PDB entry 9G9E | electron microscopy, 2.87 A resolution | chains A and G of the 9 polymer chains in the assembly

[Chain A]
Molecule: CRISPR system single-strand-specific deoxyribonuclease Cas10/Csm1 (subtype III-A)
Organism: Enterococcus italicus DSM 15952
Notes: EC 3.1.-.-, 2.7.7.-
Reference sequence: E6LHV7 (CAS10_ENTI1); residue numbers follow UniProt; this construct covers 2-755
Amino-acid sequence (774 residues; numbered -18 to 755; the number before each row is that of its first residue; numbers below 1 keep their minus sign (Met-18 is residue -18)):
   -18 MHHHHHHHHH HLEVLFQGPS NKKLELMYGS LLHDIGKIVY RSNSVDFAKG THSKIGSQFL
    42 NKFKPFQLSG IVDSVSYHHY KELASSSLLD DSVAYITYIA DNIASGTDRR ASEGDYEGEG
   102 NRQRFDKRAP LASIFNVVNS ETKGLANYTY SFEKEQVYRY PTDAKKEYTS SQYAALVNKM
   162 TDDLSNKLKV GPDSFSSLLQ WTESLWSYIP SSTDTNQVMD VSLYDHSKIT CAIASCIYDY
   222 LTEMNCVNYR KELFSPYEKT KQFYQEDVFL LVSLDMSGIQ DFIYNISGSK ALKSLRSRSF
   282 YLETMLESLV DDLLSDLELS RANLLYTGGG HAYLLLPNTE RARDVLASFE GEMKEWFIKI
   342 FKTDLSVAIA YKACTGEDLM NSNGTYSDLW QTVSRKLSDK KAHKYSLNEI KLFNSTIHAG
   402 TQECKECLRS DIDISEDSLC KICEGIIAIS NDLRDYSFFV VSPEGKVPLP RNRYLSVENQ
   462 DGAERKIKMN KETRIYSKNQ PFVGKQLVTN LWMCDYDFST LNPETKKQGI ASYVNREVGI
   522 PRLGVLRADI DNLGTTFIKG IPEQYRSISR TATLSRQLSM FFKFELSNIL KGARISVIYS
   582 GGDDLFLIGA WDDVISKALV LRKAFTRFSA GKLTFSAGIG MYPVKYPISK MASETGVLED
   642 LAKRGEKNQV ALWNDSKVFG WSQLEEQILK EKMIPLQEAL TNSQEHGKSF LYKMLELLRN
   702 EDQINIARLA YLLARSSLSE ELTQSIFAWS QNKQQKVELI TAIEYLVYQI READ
Not modelled in the structure: -18 to 1, 25-30, 65-69, 88-105, 134-138, 484-487, 754-755
Sequence notes: initiating methionine (-18); expression tag (-17 to 1)
Swiss-Prot annotation at these positions:
  - mutagenesis: His14 to Asp15 (Wild-type synthesis of the cA6 activator), Asp584 to Asp585 (No longer synthesizes the cA6 activator)
Disulfide bonds: Cys421-Cys424

[Chain G]
Molecule: CRISPR system Cms protein Csm4
Organism: Enterococcus italicus DSM 15952
Reference sequence: E6LHV4 (CSM4_ENTI1); residues 1-307 here = UniProt positions 1-307
Amino-acid sequence (307 residues; numbered 1 to 307; the number before each row is that of its first residue):
     1 MNQLVVKLVK LTFKSPVHFG MKRLSDSNHT IAADTLFSAL IIEALQQQLE LSHLLNNLVI
    61 TDLFPYNKTS YFLPKPLIRI EGKKGDESGY KAFKKLTYIP VENYSEYLRG EIDSLEASKI
   121 AESLNLGKAS LSTKVSLQAV DHNGESEPYS VGNFTFYPES GLYFLAKGNA DTIGQLEILM
   181 HALQYSGIGG KRSAGYGQFR CTIEDSGKFD SLLSQTGNIA ILLSSAMASD EELVDCLEDA
   241 RYLLKKRTGF VQSKTYADQL VKKKDFYAFS AGSTFYQKFN GKIFDVSDNG RHSVYRYAKA
   301 FWLEGKI
Not modelled in the structure: 1-3

[Interface between chain A and chain G]
Residue-residue contacts - 64 pairs, chain A then chain G:
  Asn266(A) with Arg23(G), hydrogen bond (backbone-side chain)
  Ile267(A) with Arg23(G)
  Ser268(A) with Arg23(G), hydrogen bond
  Lys343(A) with Tyr267(G)
  Thr344(A) with Tyr267(G)
  Asp369(A) with Lys84(G)
  Gln372(A) with Lys83(G); Lys84(G), hydrogen bond (side chain-backbone); Gly85(G)
  Ser375(A) with Glu87(G), hydrogen bond
  Arg376(A) with Tyr90(G)
  Asp380(A) with Arg79(G), salt bridge; Arg241(G), salt bridge
  Ala383(A) with Arg241(G); Tyr242(G)
  His384(A) with Leu237(G), hydrogen bond (side chain-backbone); Ala240(G); Tyr242(G)
  Lys385(A) with Tyr242(G)
  Tyr386(A) with Tyr242(G), hydrogen bond (backbone-side chain); Leu244(G), hydrophobic
  Leu388(A) with Leu233(G); Val234(G), hydrophobic; Leu237(G), hydrophobic
  Ile391(A) with Met227(G), hydrophobic; Leu237(G), hydrophobic; Tyr242(G); Phe269(G), hydrophobic
  Lys392(A) with Asp230(G); Leu233(G)
  Phe394(A) with Tyr267(G)
  Asn395(A) with Met227(G); Phe266(G); Tyr267(G), hydrogen bond (side chain-backbone)
  Thr397(A) with Lys264(G); Asp265(G), hydrogen bond (side chain-backbone)
  His399(A) with Asp288(G)
  Ala400(A) with Lys262(G); Asp288(G), hydrogen bond (backbone-side chain)
  Glu404(A) with Phe250(G); Lys262(G), salt bridge
  Cys408(A) with Lys22(G), hydrogen bond (backbone-side chain); Arg23(G)
  Leu409(A) with Lys22(G), hydrogen bond (backbone-side chain); Arg23(G)
  Ser411(A) with Lys262(G), hydrogen bond
  Asp412(A) with Lys246(G), salt bridge; Asp265(G)
  Asn533(A) with Ser88(G)
  Gly535(A) with Glu87(G)
  Thr536(A) with Gly85(G); Asp86(G); Glu87(G); Ser88(G), hydrogen bond
  Ile539(A) with Gly85(G); Glu87(G)
  Lys540(A) with Gly85(G)
  Tyr627(A) with Leu131(G), hydrophobic
  Pro628(A) with Ser25(G)
  Ser630(A) with Arg23(G)
  Lys631(A) with Ser25(G); Ser27(G), hydrogen bond; Leu131(G)
  Arg645(A) with Glu122(G), salt bridge
Interface residues without a listed pair, chain A (47 interface residues in all): Trp371, Ser379, Ser387, Ile398, Gly401, Thr402, Arg410, Asp530, Asp641, Asp656
Interface residues without a listed pair, chain G (36 interface residues in all): Lys91, Lys95, Lys128, Lys263

[In short]
Chain A and chain G form an interface of 47 and 36 residues respectively; the contacts include 14 hydrogen
bonds and 5 salt bridges. Among the polar pairs are Asp380(A)-Arg79(G), Asp380(A)-Arg241(G) and
Glu404(A)-Lys262(G). From UniProt: 4 mutagenesis sites on chain A.
Here chain A is CRISPR system single-strand-specific deoxyribonuclease Cas10/Csm1 (subtype III-A) and chain G
is CRISPR system Cms protein Csm4, both from Enterococcus italicus DSM 15952. Entry 9G9E (CryoEM structure of
Enterococcus italicus Csm-crRNA complex bound to AMPNPP) was determined by electron microscopy, deposited
together with 9G9A, 9G9B, 9G9C, 9G9D, 9G9F, 9G9G and 4 further entries.
